7WSP - chains B and D of the 4 polymer chains in the assembly; structure by electron microscopy, 4.09 A resolution (low resolution: residue-level contacts below are approximate; hydrogen-bond / salt-bridge calls are withheld).

Chain B:
Molecule: Isoform 2 of Immunoglobulin heavy constant mu
Source organism: Homo sapiens
UniProtKB: P01871 (IGHM_HUMAN), isoform P01871-2; residues 242-607 here correspond to UniProt positions 106-471 (UniProt number = residue number - 136)
Sequence (366 residues; each row starts with the number of its first residue):
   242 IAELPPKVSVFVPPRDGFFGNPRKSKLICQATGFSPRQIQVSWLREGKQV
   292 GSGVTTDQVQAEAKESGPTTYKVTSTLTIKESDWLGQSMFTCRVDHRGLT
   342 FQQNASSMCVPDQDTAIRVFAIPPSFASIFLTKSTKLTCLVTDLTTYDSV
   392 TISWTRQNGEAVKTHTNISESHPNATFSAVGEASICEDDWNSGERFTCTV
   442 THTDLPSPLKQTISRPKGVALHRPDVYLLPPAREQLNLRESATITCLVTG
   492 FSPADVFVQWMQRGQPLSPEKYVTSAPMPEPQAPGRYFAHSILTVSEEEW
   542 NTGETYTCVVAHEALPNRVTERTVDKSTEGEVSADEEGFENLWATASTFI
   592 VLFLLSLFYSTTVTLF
Curated features (UniProtKB/Swiss-Prot):
  - glycosylation (N-linked (GlcNAc...) asparagine): N345 (complex), N408, N415
Disulfides: C270-C333, C380-C439, C487-C549

Chain D:
Molecule: Isoform 2 of Immunoglobulin heavy constant mu
Source organism: Homo sapiens
UniProtKB: P01871 (IGHM_HUMAN), isoform P01871-2; residues 242-608 here correspond to UniProt positions 106-472 (UniProt number = residue number - 136)
Sequence (367 residues; each row starts with the number of its first residue):
   242 IAELPPKVSVFVPPRDGFFGNPRKSKLICQATGFSPRQIQVSWLREGKQV
   292 GSGVTTDQVQAEAKESGPTTYKVTSTLTIKESDWLGQSMFTCRVDHRGLT
   342 FQQNASSMCVPDQDTAIRVFAIPPSFASIFLTKSTKLTCLVTDLTTYDSV
   392 TISWTRQNGEAVKTHTNISESHPNATFSAVGEASICEDDWNSGERFTCTV
   442 THTDLPSPLKQTISRPKGVALHRPDVYLLPPAREQLNLRESATITCLVTG
   492 FSPADVFVQWMQRGQPLSPEKYVTSAPMPEPQAPGRYFAHSILTVSEEEW
   542 NTGETYTCVVAHEALPNRVTERTVDKSTEGEVSADEEGFENLWATASTFI
   592 VLFLLSLFYSTTVTLFK
Curated features (UniProtKB/Swiss-Prot):
  - glycosylation (N-linked (GlcNAc...) asparagine): N345 (complex), N408, N415
Disulfides: C270-C333, C380-C439, C487-C549

How chain B and chain D interact:
Disulfides between the chains: C350(B)-C350(D)
Contacting residue pairs (67; chain B residue first):
  K248(B) with G258(D); K265(D)
  V251(B) with P255(D)
  F252(B) with F252(D); V253(D); P254(D); K267(D); I269(D)
  V253(B) with F252(D); V253(D)
  P254(B) with F252(D)
  P255(B) with V251(D)
  F260(B) with K248(D)
  K267(B) with F252(D); Q271(D)
  I269(B) with F252(D); I269(D); Q271(D)
  Q271(B) with I269(D)
  D298(B) with K313(D)
  Q301(B) with Q301(D)
  C350(B) with C350(D), disulfide
  V351(B) with R256(D)
  P352(B) with V351(D)
  S390(B) with R264(D); E322(D); L326(D)
  T392(B) with S323(D)
  H443(B) with L326(D)
  T444(B) with E322(D)
  P447(B) with Q328(D); V351(D)
  P449(B) with Q328(D)
  Y468(B) with Q476(D)
  L470(B) with A473(D)
  R474(B) with G571(D)
  Q476(B) with Y468(D)
  L479(B) with Y468(D)
  E511(B) with P522(D); Q523(D)
  V514(B) with P522(D)
  M519(B) with S516(D)
  P522(B) with E511(D); K512(D); V514(D)
  Q523(B) with T535(D)
  F529(B) with I533(D)
  H531(B) with H531(D)
  I533(B) with F529(D)
  T535(B) with Q523(D)
  E578(B) with F580(D)
  L583(B) with L583(D); W584(D)
  A587(B) with L583(D)
  F590(B) with I591(D); F594(D)
  I591(B) with F590(D)
  L593(B) with F594(D)
  F594(B) with L593(D); F594(D); S597(D)
  S597(B) with S597(D)
  S601(B) with Y600(D); S601(D)
  V604(B) with V604(D); T605(D)
  T605(B) with Y600(D)
Other interface residues (no listed pair), chain B (60 interface residues in all): S250, D257, K313, D389, P471, P472, A473, E475, T486, L488, K512, P520, G579, T586
Other interface residues (no listed pair), chain D (58 interface residues in all): S250, S266, L268, T273, D298, Q344, L470, T484, L488, E572, A587

Overview:
The interface between chain B and chain D involves 60 residues on one side and 58 on the other; the contacts
include 1 disulfide bond.
Chain B is Isoform 2 of Immunoglobulin heavy constant mu and chain D is Isoform 2 of Immunoglobulin heavy
constant mu, both from Homo sapiens; the structure, Structure of a membrane protein M, was determined by
electron microscopy.
